Entry 1HYR (X-ray diffraction, 2.70 A resolution); this record covers chains B and A of the 3 polymer chains in the assembly.

# Chain B (and A)
Name: NKG2-D type II integral membrane protein
Source organism: Homo sapiens
Notes: fragment: extracellular domain (residues 80 to 216); chain A of this document is another copy of the same molecule, construct and numbering; everything in this record applies to it too
UniProtKB: P26718 (NKG2D_HUMAN); residues 80-216 here = UniProt positions 80-216
Chain sequence (137 residues; each row starts with the number of its first residue):
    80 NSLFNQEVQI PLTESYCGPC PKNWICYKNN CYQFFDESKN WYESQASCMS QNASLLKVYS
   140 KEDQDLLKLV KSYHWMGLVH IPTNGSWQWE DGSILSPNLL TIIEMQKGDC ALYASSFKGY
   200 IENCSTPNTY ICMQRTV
Unresolved in the structure: 80-88 (chain A: 80-92)
Cystine bridges: C96-C105, C99-C110, C127-C211, C189-C203
Reported in the primary citation:
  - self-association interface (contacts with another copy of this molecule); pairs are residue here / residue on that copy: S94-C99 (hydrogen bond), Y95-C96, G97-S94, K101-E93 (hydrogen bond), I104-Y106, I104-L145, C105-C105 (hydrogen bond), F113-L148, K150-L148 (hydrogen bond), K150-S194 (hydrogen bond), Q213-E93 (hydrogen bond), L148
  - conformationally variable residues (side-chain flip): Y152, Q185, K197, E201

# Interface between chain B and chain A
Residue-residue contacts (43; chain B residue first):
  T92(B) with P100(A); K101(A)
  E93(B) with C99(A); Q213(A)
  S94(B) with G97(A); P98(A); C99(A), hydrogen bond (backbone-backbone)
  Y95(B) with C96(A); P98(A)
  C96(B) with Y95(A); C96(A), hydrogen bond (backbone-backbone)
  G97(B) with S94(A); Y95(A)
  P98(B) with S94(A); Y95(A)
  C99(B) with E93(A); S94(A), hydrogen bond (backbone-backbone)
  K101(B) with E93(A)
  N102(B) with Y106(A); K107(A)
  W103(B) with Y106(A)
  I104(B) with I104(A), hydrophobic; C105(A); Y106(A), hydrophobic
  C105(B) with I104(A); C105(A), hydrogen bond (backbone-backbone)
  Y106(B) with N102(A); W103(A); I104(A), hydrophobic
  F113(B) with L148(A), hydrophobic
  L145(B) with I104(A), hydrophobic
  L148(B) with F113(A), hydrophobic; L148(A); V149(A); K150(A), hydrogen bond (backbone-backbone); H153(A)
  V149(B) with L148(A); K150(A)
  K150(B) with K147(A); L148(A), hydrogen bond (backbone-backbone); V149(A); S194(A)
  S194(B) with K150(A), hydrogen bond
Interface residues without a listed pair, chain B (24 interface residues in all): P100, K107, Q112, H153
Interface residues without a listed pair, chain A (25 interface residues in all): Q112, L145

# Overview
Chain B and chain A form an interface of 24 and 25 residues respectively, with 7 hydrogen bonds. Polar pairs
include S194(B)-K150(A), S94(B)-C99(A) and C96(B)-C96(A). The paper reports conformational variability at
Y152(B), Q185(B) and K197(B) among others; a self-association interface involving S94(B), Y95(B) and G97(B)
among others.
Both chains are NKG2-D type II integral membrane protein (Homo sapiens). Entry 1HYR (Crystal structure of
human mica in complex with natural killer cell receptor NKG2D) was determined by X-ray diffraction.
